8G4W - chains G and H of the 8 polymer chains in the assembly; structure by electron microscopy, 3.80 A resolution.

== Chain G (and H) ==
Protein: DNA-directed RNA polymerase subunit alpha
Source organism: Escherichia coli
Notes: EC 2.7.7.6; chain H of this document is another copy of the same molecule, construct and numbering; everything in this record applies to it too
Reference sequence: A0A5B9AW69 (A0A5B9AW69_ECOLX); residue numbers follow UniProt; this construct covers 1-234
Sequence (235 residues; each row starts with the number of its first residue):
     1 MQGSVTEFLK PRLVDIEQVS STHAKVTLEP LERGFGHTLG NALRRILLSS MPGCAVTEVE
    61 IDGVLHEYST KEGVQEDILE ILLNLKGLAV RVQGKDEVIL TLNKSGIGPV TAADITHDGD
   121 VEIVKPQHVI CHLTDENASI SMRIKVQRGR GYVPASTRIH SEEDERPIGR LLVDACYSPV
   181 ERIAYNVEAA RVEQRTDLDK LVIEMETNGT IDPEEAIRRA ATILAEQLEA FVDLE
Disordered / not traced: 1-7, 160-165, 235 (chain H: 1-4, 159-169, 235)
Sequence notes: expression tag (235)

== Chain G / chain H interface ==
Pairs across the interface - 66 pairs, chain G then chain H:
  Phe8(G) - Arg150(H)
  Phe8(G) - Ile223(H)  hydrophobic
  Leu9(G) - Gln227(H)  hydrogen bond (backbone-side chain)
  Lys10(G) - Glu226(H)  salt bridge
  Pro11(G) - Gln227(H)
  Pro11(G) - Ala230(H)
  Pro11(G) - Phe231(H)  hydrophobic
  Leu13(G) - Phe231(H)  hydrophobic
  Leu28(G) - Phe231(H)  hydrophobic
  Leu31(G) - Gln227(H)
  Glu32(G) - Arg150(H)  salt bridge
  Phe35(G) - Ile46(H)  hydrophobic
  Phe35(G) - Ser50(H)
  Phe35(G) - Ile223(H)  hydrophobic
  Phe35(G) - Gln227(H)
  Thr38(G) - Ala42(H)
  Thr38(G) - Arg45(H)
  Leu39(G) - Leu224(H)  hydrophobic
  Asn41(G) - Asn41(H)
  Ala42(G) - Thr38(H)
  Arg45(G) - Gly34(H)  hydrogen bond (side chain-backbone)
  Arg45(G) - His37(H)
  Arg45(G) - Thr38(H)  hydrogen bond
  Ile46(G) - Phe35(H)  hydrophobic
  Ser49(G) - Phe35(H)
  Ser50(G) - Phe8(H)
  Ser50(G) - Phe35(H)
  Pro52(G) - Val5(H)
  Arg148(G) - Val5(H)
  Gly149(G) - Val5(H)
  Arg150(G) - Val5(H)  hydrogen bond (side chain-backbone)
  Arg150(G) - Thr6(H)
  Arg150(G) - Glu7(H)  hydrogen bond (side chain-backbone)
  Arg150(G) - Phe8(H)
  Arg218(G) - Ala230(H)  hydrogen bond (side chain-backbone)
  Arg218(G) - Phe231(H)
  Arg218(G) - Asp233(H)
  Arg219(G) - Thr6(H)
  Arg219(G) - Asp233(H)
  Ala221(G) - Phe231(H)
  Thr222(G) - Phe231(H)
  Thr222(G) - Val232(H)
  Thr222(G) - Asp233(H)
  Ile223(G) - Phe8(H)  hydrophobic
  Ile223(G) - Phe35(H)  hydrophobic
  Leu224(G) - Leu39(H)  hydrophobic
  Leu224(G) - Leu228(H)  hydrophobic
  Glu226(G) - Lys10(H)  hydrogen bond (backbone-side chain)
  Gln227(G) - Leu9(H)  hydrogen bond (side chain-backbone)
  Gln227(G) - Lys10(H)
  Gln227(G) - Pro11(H)
  Gln227(G) - Phe35(H)
  Gln227(G) - Leu39(H)
  Leu228(G) - Ala221(H)
  Leu228(G) - Leu224(H)  hydrophobic
  Leu228(G) - Ala225(H)
  Ala230(G) - Lys10(H)
  Ala230(G) - Pro11(H)
  Ala230(G) - Leu13(H)
  Phe231(G) - Leu28(H)  hydrophobic
  Phe231(G) - Leu39(H)  hydrophobic
  Phe231(G) - Ile217(H)  hydrophobic
  Phe231(G) - Arg218(H)  hydrogen bond (backbone-side chain)
  Phe231(G) - Ala221(H)  hydrophobic
  Val232(G) - Arg218(H)
  Asp233(G) - Arg218(H)
Interface residues without a listed pair, chain G (40 interface residues in all): Arg12, Arg33, Leu43, Glu215, Ala225, Glu229
Interface residues without a listed pair, chain H (41 interface residues in all): Leu31, Glu32, Leu43, Ser49, Pro52, Leu201, Thr222, Glu229

== Overview ==
The interface between chain G and chain H involves 40 residues on one side and 41 on the other; the contacts
include 9 hydrogen bonds and 2 salt bridges. Among the polar pairs are Lys10(G)-Glu226(H), Glu32(G)-Arg150(H)
and Leu9(G)-Gln227(H).
Chain G and chain H are both DNA-directed RNA polymerase subunit alpha (Escherichia coli); the structure,
Cryo-EM consensus structure of Escherichia coli que-PEC (paused elongation complex) RNA Polymerase plus preQ1
ligand, was determined by electron microscopy together with 8F3C, 8G00, 8G1S, 8G2W, 8G7E and 8G8Z from the
same study.
